PDB entry 7PFU | electron microscopy, 5.00 A resolution (low resolution: residue-level contacts below are approximate; hydrogen-bond / salt-bridge calls are withheld) | chains A and J of the 20 polymer chains in the assembly

# Chain A
Protein: Histone H3.2
From: Homo sapiens
Reference sequence: Q71DI3 (H32_HUMAN); residues 0-135 here correspond to UniProt positions 1-136 (UniProt number = residue number + 1)
Sequence (136 residues; numbered 0 to 135; the number before each row is that of its first residue; numbering starts at 0):
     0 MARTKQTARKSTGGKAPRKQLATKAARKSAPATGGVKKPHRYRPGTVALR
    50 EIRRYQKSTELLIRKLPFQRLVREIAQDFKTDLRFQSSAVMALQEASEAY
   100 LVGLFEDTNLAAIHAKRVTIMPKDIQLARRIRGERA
Not modelled in the structure: 0-36, 134-135
Construct notes: engineered mutation Ala110 (Cys111 in Q71DI3)
Swiss-Prot annotation at these positions:
  - modified residue: Arg2 (Asymmetric dimethylarginine), Thr3 (Phosphothreonine), Lys4 (Allysine), Gln5 (5-glutamyl dopamine), Thr6 (Phosphothreonine), Arg8 (Citrulline), Lys9 (N6,N6,N6-trimethyllysine), Ser10 (ADP-ribosylserine), Thr11 (Phosphothreonine), Lys14 (N6-(2-hydroxyisobutyryl)lysine), Arg17 (Asymmetric dimethylarginine), Lys18 (N6-(2-hydroxyisobutyryl)lysine), Lys23 (N6-(2-hydroxyisobutyryl)lysine), Arg26 (Citrulline), Lys27 (N6,N6,N6-trimethyllysine), Ser28 (ADP-ribosylserine), Lys36 (N6,N6,N6-trimethyllysine), Lys37 (N6-methyllysine), Tyr41 (Phosphotyrosine), Lys56 (N6,N6,N6-trimethyllysine) and 8 more in UniProt
  - lipidation: Lys18 (N6-decanoyllysine)

# Chain J
Molecule: 828-nt DNA strand
From: synthetic construct
Sequence (828 nucleotides; numbered 1 to 828; the number before each row is that of its first residue):
     1 ATCTACATGCACTTACATGCACTTACATGCACAGGATGTATATATGTGAC
    51 ACGTGCCTGGAGACTAGGGAGTAATCCCCTTGGCGGTTAAAACGCGGGGG
   101 ACAGCGCGTACGTGCGTTTAAGCGGTGCTAGAGCTGTCTACGACCAATTG
   151 AGCGGCCTCGGCACCGGGATTCTCCAGTGGCCAGTGGCGGCCAGTGGCGG
   201 CCAGAGTACTTACATGCACTTACATGCACTTACATGCACAGGATGTATAT
   251 ATGTGACACGTGCCTGGAGACTAGGGAGTAATCCCCTTGGCGGTTAAAAC
   301 GCGGGGGACAGCGCGTACGTGCGTTTAAGCGGTGCTAGAGCTGTCTACGA
   351 CCAATTGAGCGGCCTCGGCACCGGGATTCTCCAGTGGCCAGTGGCGGCCA
   401 GTGGCGGCCAGAGTACTTACATGCACTTACATGCACTTACATGCACAGGA
   451 TGTATATATGTGACACGTGCCTGGAGACTAGGGAGTAATCCCCTTGGCGG
   501 TTAAAACGCGGGGGACAGCGCGTACGTGCGTTTAAGCGGTGCTAGAGCTG
   551 TCTACGACCAATTGAGCGGCCTCGGCACCGGGATTCTCCAGTGGCCAGTG
   601 GCGGCCAGTGGCGGCCAGAGTACTTACATGCACTTACATGCACTTACATG
   651 CACAGGATGTATATATGTGACACGTGCCTGGAGACTAGGGAGTAATCCCC
   701 TTGGCGGTTAAAACGCGGGGGACAGCGCGTACGTGCGTTTAAGCGGTGCT
   751 AGAGCTGTCTACGACCAATTGAGCGGCCTCGGCACCGGGATTCTCCAGTG
   801 GCCAGTGGCGGCCAGTGGCGGCCAGGAT
Not modelled in the structure: 1-222, 400-636, 814-828

# How chain A and chain J interact
Contacting residue pairs (30):
  His39(A) with DT658(J); DG735(J)
  Arg40(A) with DG733(J); DT734(J); DG735(J)
  Tyr41(A) with DG659(J); DT734(J); DG735(J)
  Arg42(A) with DT734(J)
  Pro43(A) with DG733(J); DT734(J)
  Gly44(A) with DG733(J); DT734(J)
  Thr45(A) with DT734(J)
  Val46(A) with DT734(J); DG735(J)
  Ala47(A) with DT734(J)
  Arg49(A) with DG659(J); DT660(J)
  Arg53(A) with DT660(J)
  Arg63(A) with DA742(J); DG743(J)
  Lys64(A) with DG743(J)
  Leu65(A) with DG743(J)
  Pro66(A) with DA742(J)
  Asp81(A) with DG752(J)
  Arg83(A) with DA751(J); DG752(J)
  Lys115(A) with DC723(J); DA724(J)
Also at the interface, not in a pair above, chain A (21 interface residues in all): Pro38, Ile62, Arg69
Also at the interface, not in a pair above, chain J (13 interface residues in all): DC736

# Summary
21 residues of chain A and 13 residues of chain J are in contact.
Chain A is Histone H3.2 (Homo sapiens) and chain J is an 828-nt DNA strand (synthetic construct); the
structure, Nucleosome stack of the 4x207 nucleosome array containing H1, was determined by electron
microscopy, deposited together with 7PET, 7PEU, 7PEV, 7PEW, 7PEX, 7PEY and 16 further entries.
